PDB entry 7WFY | X-ray diffraction, 2.45 A resolution | chains C and A

== Chain C ==
Protein: Guanine nucleotide exchange factor VAV2
Source organism: Homo sapiens
UniProtKB: P52735 (VAV2_HUMAN); residues 659-771 here = UniProt positions 659-771
Sequence (117 residues; each row starts with the number of its first residue):
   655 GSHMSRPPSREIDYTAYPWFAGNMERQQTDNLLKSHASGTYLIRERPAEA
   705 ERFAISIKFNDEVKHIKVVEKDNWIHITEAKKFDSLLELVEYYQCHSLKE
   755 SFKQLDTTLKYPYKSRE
Not modelled in the structure: 655-664, 770-771
Sequence notes: expression tag (655-658)
Disulfides: Cys749 forms a disulfide with the same residue of a neighbouring copy of this chain
Reported in the primary citation:
  - specificity-determining residues: Thr732

== Chain A ==
Protein: Amyloid beta A4 protein-binding family B member 1 (protein)
Sequence (8 residues; numbered -2 to 5; the number before each row is that of its first residue; numbers below 1 keep their minus sign (Gln-2 is residue -2)):
    -2 QNGYENPT
Not modelled in the structure: -2
Modified positions: Tyr1 (O-phosphotyrosine; PTR)

== Chain C / chain A interface ==
Contacting residue pairs (19):
  Arg680(C) - Gly0(A)  hydrogen bond (side chain-backbone)
  Arg680(C) - Tyr1(A)
  Arg698(C) - Tyr1(A)
  Arg700(C) - Tyr1(A)
  Ala708(C) - Tyr1(A)
  Lys718(C) - Glu2(A)  salt bridge
  His719(C) - Tyr1(A)
  His719(C) - Glu2(A)  hydrogen bond (backbone-backbone)
  Ile720(C) - Tyr1(A)
  Lys721(C) - Tyr1(A)
  Ile731(C) - Pro4(A)
  Thr732(C) - Pro4(A)
  Ser755(C) - Pro4(A)
  Ser755(C) - Thr5(A)  hydrogen bond (backbone-backbone)
  Phe756(C) - Asn3(A)
  Phe756(C) - Pro4(A)
  Lys757(C) - Thr5(A)
  Gln758(C) - Glu2(A)  hydrogen bond
  Gln758(C) - Asn3(A)
Also at the interface, not in a pair above, chain C (15 interface residues in all): Pro701
Interface features reported in the paper:
  - interface residues, chain C: Arg680(C), Arg698(C), Arg700(C), Lys718(C), His719(C), Ile720(C), Lys721(C), Thr732(C), Ser755(C), Phe756(C)
  - hot spots on chain C (mutagenesis) - R680A: abolished binding to APP-pY682

== Overview ==
Chain C and chain A form an interface of 15 and 6 residues respectively, with 4 hydrogen bonds and 1 salt
bridge. Polar pairs include Lys718(C)-Glu2(A), Arg680(C)-Gly0(A) and Gln758(C)-Glu2(A). The paper reports that
R680A of chain C abolishes binding to APP-pY682; interface residues Arg680(C), Arg698(C) and Arg700(C) among
others.
Here chain C is Guanine nucleotide exchange factor VAV2 (Homo sapiens) and chain A is Amyloid beta A4
protein-binding family B member 1 (protein). Entry 7WFY (Crystal Structure of the VAV2 SH2 domain in complex
with APP phosphorylated peptide) was determined by X-ray diffraction.
